8J1T - chains H and K of the 3 polymer chains in the assembly; structure by electron microscopy, 3.30 A resolution.

[Chain H]
Name: 8-9D heavy chain
Organism: Homo sapiens
Sequence (115 residues; numbered 3 to 117; the number before each row is that of its first residue):
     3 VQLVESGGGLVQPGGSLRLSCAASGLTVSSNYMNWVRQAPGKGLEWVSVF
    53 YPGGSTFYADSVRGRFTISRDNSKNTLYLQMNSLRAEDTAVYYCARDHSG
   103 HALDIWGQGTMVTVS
Disulfide bonds: Cys-23/Cys-96

[Chain K]
Name: 8-9D light chain
Organism: Homo sapiens
Sequence (108 residues; numbered 1 to 108; the number before each row is that of its first residue):
     1 DIQMTQSPSFLSASVGDRVTITCRASQGISSYLAWYQQKPGKAPKLLIYA
    51 ASTLQSGVPSRFSGSGSGTEFTLTISSLQPEDFATYYCQHLNSYPSMYTF
   101 GQGTKVDI
Disulfide bonds: Cys-23/Cys-88

[Interface between chain H and chain K]
Residue-residue contacts - 32 pairs, chain H then chain K:
  Asn-36(H) / Tyr-98(K)
  Gln-40(H) / Gln-38(K)  hydrogen bond
  Leu-46(H) / Gln-38(K)
  Leu-46(H) / Tyr-87(K)  hydrophobic
  Leu-46(H) / Phe-100(K)
  Trp-48(H) / Ser-96(K)
  Trp-48(H) / Met-97(K)  hydrophobic
  Trp-48(H) / Tyr-98(K)
  Val-51(H) / Met-97(K)  hydrophobic
  Tyr-53(H) / Met-97(K)
  Phe-59(H) / Tyr-94(K)  hydrophobic
  Phe-59(H) / Met-97(K)  hydrophobic
  Asp-62(H) / Pro-95(K)
  Tyr-95(H) / Ala-43(K)  hydrophobic
  Asp-99(H) / Tyr-98(K)  hydrogen bond
  Ser-101(H) / Tyr-49(K)
  Gly-102(H) / Leu-91(K)
  His-103(H) / Tyr-32(K)
  His-103(H) / Tyr-49(K)
  His-103(H) / Ala-50(K)
  His-103(H) / Gln-89(K)
  Ala-104(H) / Tyr-36(K)
  Ala-104(H) / Leu-46(K)  hydrophobic
  Ala-104(H) / Tyr-49(K)  hydrophobic
  Ala-104(H) / Gln-89(K)
  Leu-105(H) / Tyr-36(K)  hydrogen bond (backbone-side chain)
  Leu-105(H) / Leu-46(K)
  Leu-105(H) / Gln-89(K)
  Asp-106(H) / Leu-46(K)
  Asp-106(H) / Gln-55(K)  hydrogen bond
  Trp-108(H) / Pro-44(K)
  Gly-109(H) / Ala-43(K)
Also at the interface, not in a pair above, chain H (23 interface residues in all): Lys-44, Gly-45, Tyr-60, His-100, Gln-110
Also at the interface, not in a pair above, chain K (19 interface residues in all): Ala-34

[Summary]
Chain H and chain K form an interface of 23 and 19 residues respectively; the contacts include 4 hydrogen
bonds. Polar pairs include Gln-40(H)/Gln-38(K), Asp-99(H)/Tyr-98(K) and Leu-105(H)/Tyr-36(K).
Chain H is 8-9D heavy chain and chain K is 8-9D light chain, both from Homo sapiens; the structure, Local
refined cryo-EM structure of Omicron BA.5 RBD in complex with 8-9D Fab, was determined by electron microscopy
together with 8J1V from the same study.
